6J4Y - chains T and e of the 26 polymer chains in the assembly; structure by electron microscopy, 4.30 A resolution (low resolution: residue-level contacts below are approximate; hydrogen-bond / salt-bridge calls are withheld).

# Chain T
Molecule: 198-nt DNA strand
Sequence (198 nucleotides; numbered -72 to 125; the number before each row is that of its first residue; numbers below 1 keep their minus sign (DA-72 is residue -72)):
   -72 ATCAGAATCC CGGTGCCGAG GCCGCTCAAT TGGTCGTAGA CAGCTCTAGC ACCGCTTAAA
   -12 CGCACGTACG CGCTGTCCCC CGCGTTTTAA CCGCCAAGGG GATTACACCC AAGACACCAG
    48 GCACGAGACA GAAAAAAACA ACGAAAACGG CCACCACCCA AACACACCAA ACACAAGAGC
   108 TAATTGACTG ACGTAAGC
Disordered / not traced: 55-125

# Chain e
Molecule: Histone H3.3
Source organism: Homo sapiens
Reference sequence: P84243 (H33_HUMAN); residues 0-135 here correspond to UniProt positions 1-136 (UniProt number = residue number + 1)
Chain sequence (139 residues; each row starts with the number of its first residue; numbers below 1 keep their minus sign (Gly-3 is residue -3)):
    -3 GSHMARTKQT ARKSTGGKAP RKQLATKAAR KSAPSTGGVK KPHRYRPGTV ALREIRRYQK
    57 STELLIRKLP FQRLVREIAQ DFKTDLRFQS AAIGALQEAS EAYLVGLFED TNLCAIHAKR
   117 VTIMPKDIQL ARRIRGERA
Disordered / not traced: -3 to 38
Construct notes: expression tag (-3 to -1)
UniProt features mapped onto this chain:
  - site: Ser31 (Interaction with ZMYND11)
  - modified residue: Arg2 (Asymmetric dimethylarginine), Thr3 (Phosphothreonine), Lys4 (Allysine), Gln5 (5-glutamyl dopamine), Thr6 (Phosphothreonine), Arg8 (Citrulline), Lys9 (N6,N6,N6-trimethyllysine), Ser10 (ADP-ribosylserine), Thr11 (Phosphothreonine), Lys14 (N6-(2-hydroxyisobutyryl)lysine), Arg17 (Asymmetric dimethylarginine), Lys18 (N6-(2-hydroxyisobutyryl)lysine), Lys23 (N6-(2-hydroxyisobutyryl)lysine), Arg26 (Citrulline), Lys27 (N6,N6,N6-trimethyllysine), Ser28 (ADP-ribosylserine), Ser31 (Phosphoserine), Lys36 (N6,N6,N6-trimethyllysine), Lys37 (N6-methyllysine), Tyr41 (Phosphotyrosine) and 9 more in UniProt
  - lipidation: Lys18 (N6-decanoyllysine)

# Interface between chain T and chain e
Pairs across the interface (15; chain T residue first):
  DA-67(T) - Tyr41(e)
  DA-66(T) - Tyr41(e)
  DA-66(T) - Arg49(e)
  DT-65(T) - Arg49(e)
  DC8(T) - Pro43(e)
  DG9(T) - Arg40(e)
  DG9(T) - Pro43(e)
  DG9(T) - Gly44(e)
  DG9(T) - Thr45(e)
  DG9(T) - Val46(e)
  DG9(T) - Ala47(e)
  DC10(T) - Arg40(e)
  DC10(T) - Tyr41(e)
  DA17(T) - Leu65(e)
  DA17(T) - Arg69(e)
Also at the interface, not in a pair above, chain T (9 interface residues in all): DC-64, DC-2
Also at the interface, not in a pair above, chain e (13 interface residues in all): His39, Lys56, Lys115

# Overview
9 residues of chain T and 13 residues of chain e are in contact.
Chain T is a 198-nt DNA strand and chain e is Histone H3.3 (Homo sapiens); the structure, RNA polymerase II
elongation complex bound with Elf1 and Spt4/5, stalled at SHL(-1) of the nucleosome ..., was determined by
electron microscopy (same publication as 6IR9, 6J4W, 6J4X, 6J4Z, 6J50 and 6J51).
